Entry 4A3J (X-ray diffraction, 3.70 A resolution); this record covers chains C and K of the 15 polymer chains in the assembly.

# Chain C
Name: DNA-directed RNA polymerase II subunit RPB3
Source organism: Saccharomyces cerevisiae
UniProt: P16370 (RPB3_YEAST); numbering as in UniProt (aligned over 1-318)
Amino-acid sequence (318 residues; each row starts with the number of its first residue):
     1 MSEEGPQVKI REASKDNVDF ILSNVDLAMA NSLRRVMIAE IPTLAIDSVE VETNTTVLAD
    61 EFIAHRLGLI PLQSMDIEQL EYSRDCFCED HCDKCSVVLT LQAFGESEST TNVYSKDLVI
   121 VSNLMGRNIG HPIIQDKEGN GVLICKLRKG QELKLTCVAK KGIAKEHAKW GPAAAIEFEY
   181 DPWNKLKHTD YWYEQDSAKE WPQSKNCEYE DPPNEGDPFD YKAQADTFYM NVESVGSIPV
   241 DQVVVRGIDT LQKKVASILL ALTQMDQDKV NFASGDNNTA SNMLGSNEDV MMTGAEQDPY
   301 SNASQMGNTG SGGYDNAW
Unresolved in the structure: 1-2, 269-318
Ion coordination: Zn2+: C86, C88, C92, C95
UniProt features mapped onto this chain:
  - binding site (Zn(2+)): C86, C88, C92, C95
  - modified residue: S2 (N-acetylserine)
  - natural variant: A30 (A30D: In mutant RPB3-1)
  - mutagenesis: K9 (K9E: Transcript termination readthrough)

# Chain K
Name: DNA-directed RNA polymerase II subunit RPB11
Source organism: Saccharomyces cerevisiae
UniProt: P38902 (RPB11_YEAST); numbering as in UniProt (aligned over 1-120)
Amino-acid sequence (120 residues; each row starts with the number of its first residue):
     1 MNAPDRFELF LLGEGESKLK IDPDTKAPNA VVITFEKEDH TLGNLIRAEL LNDRKVLFAA
    61 YKVEHPFFAR FKLRIQTTEG YDPKDALKNA CNSIINKLGA LKTNFETEWN LQTLAADDAF
Unresolved in the structure: 116-120
UniProt features mapped onto this chain:
  - mutagenesis: E108 (E108G/V: Transcript termination readthrough; E108K: Transcript termination readthrough. Lethal), L111 (L111P: Transcript termination readthrough), L114 (L114P: Transcript termination readthrough)

# Chain C / chain K interface
Pairs across the interface (87):
  E3(C) with N104(K)
  E4(C) with A100(K); N104(K)
  P6(C) with K97(K); L101(K), hydrophobic; N104(K), hydrogen bond (backbone-side chain)
  Q7(C) with N104(K)
  V8(C) with L101(K), hydrophobic; N104(K); F105(K), hydrophobic; E108(K)
  K9(C) with E108(K)
  I10(C) with F105(K), hydrophobic; E108(K), hydrogen bond (backbone-side chain); W109(K); Q112(K)
  A13(C) with W109(K), hydrophobic; L114(K)
  S14(C) with W109(K); A115(K)
  V18(C) with F105(K), hydrophobic; W109(K), hydrophobic
  L22(C) with L101(K), hydrophobic
  D26(C) with E49(K); K97(K), salt bridge
  A28(C) with N44(K); A48(K), hydrophobic
  M29(C) with L45(K), hydrophobic; K97(K); L98(K), hydrophobic
  S32(C) with T41(K), hydrogen bond (side chain-backbone); L45(K)
  R35(C) with D39(K), salt bridge; H40(K); T41(K), hydrogen bond
  V36(C) with T41(K)
  E40(C) with T41(K)
  R84(C) with L11(K)
  K165(C) with R6(K), hydrogen bond (backbone-side chain); L9(K); F10(K); D39(K), salt bridge
  E166(C) with R6(K), hydrogen bond (backbone-side chain); F7(K); F10(K)
  H167(C) with R6(K)
  D241(C) with F105(K); W109(K)
  V244(C) with F105(K), hydrophobic
  V245(C) with K102(K); F105(K), hydrophobic; E106(K)
  I248(C) with L98(K); L101(K), hydrophobic; K102(K)
  D249(C) with K102(K), salt bridge
  L251(C) with L45(K), hydrophobic
  Q252(C) with I95(K); L98(K); G99(K); K102(K)
  K254(C) with E38(K), salt bridge; D39(K), salt bridge; T41(K); L42(K)
  V255(C) with L42(K); C91(K); I94(K), hydrophobic; I95(K), hydrophobic
  A256(C) with I95(K)
  I258(C) with L19(K); F35(K), hydrophobic; L42(K), hydrophobic; C91(K), hydrophobic
  L259(C) with K88(K); C91(K), hydrophobic; N92(K); I95(K), hydrophobic
  A261(C) with L19(K), hydrophobic
  L262(C) with L19(K); L87(K), hydrophobic; K88(K)
  T263(C) with K88(K)
  M265(C) with S17(K); L19(K); I21(K), hydrophobic
  D266(C) with K88(K), salt bridge
Also at the interface, not in a pair above, chain C (46 interface residues in all): G5, K15, F20, L33, I163, A164, A168
Also at the interface, not in a pair above, chain K (42 interface residues in all): K18, K84, T103, T107

# Overview
Chain C and chain K form an interface of 46 and 42 residues respectively, with 6 hydrogen bonds and 7 salt
bridges. Polar pairs include D26(C)-K97(K), R35(C)-D39(K) and K165(C)-D39(K).
Here chain C is DNA-directed RNA polymerase II subunit RPB3 and chain K is DNA-directed RNA polymerase II
subunit RPB11, both from Saccharomyces cerevisiae. Entry 4A3J (RNA Polymerase II initial transcribing complex
with a 2nt DNA-RNA hybrid and soaked with GMPCPP) was determined by X-ray diffraction together with 4A3B,
4A3C, 4A3D, 4A3E, 4A3F, 4A3G and 4 further entries from the same study.
